Entry 8Z5E (X-ray diffraction, 2.20 A resolution); this record covers chains B and C of the 3 polymer chains in the assembly.

== Chain B ==
Name: 3-oxoacyl-[acyl-carrier-protein] synthase 2
From: Helicobacter pylori
Notes: EC 2.3.1.179
UniProtKB: A0A438WLJ1 (A0A438WLJ1_HELPX); residue numbers follow UniProt; this construct covers 1-412
Amino-acid sequence (413 residues; row label = number of the first residue in the row; numbering starts at 0):
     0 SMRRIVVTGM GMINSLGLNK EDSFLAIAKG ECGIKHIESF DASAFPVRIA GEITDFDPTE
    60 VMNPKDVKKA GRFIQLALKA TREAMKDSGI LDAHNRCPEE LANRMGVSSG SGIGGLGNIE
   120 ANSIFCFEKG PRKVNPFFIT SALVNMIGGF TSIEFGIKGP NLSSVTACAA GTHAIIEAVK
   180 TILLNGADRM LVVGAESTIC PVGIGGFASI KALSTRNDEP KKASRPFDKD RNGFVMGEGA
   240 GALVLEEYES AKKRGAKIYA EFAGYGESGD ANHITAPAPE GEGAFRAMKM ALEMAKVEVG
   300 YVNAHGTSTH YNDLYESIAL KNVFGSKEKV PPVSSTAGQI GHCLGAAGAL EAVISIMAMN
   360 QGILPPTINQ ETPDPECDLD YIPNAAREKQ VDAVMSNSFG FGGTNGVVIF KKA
Disordered / not traced: 0
Sequence notes: expression tag (0); engineered mutation Ala336 (Lys in A0A438WLJ1)
Glycans and other covalent adducts: octanoic acid (caprylic acid) (OCA) linked to Cys167
Residues lining bound ligands: octanoic acid (caprylic acid) (OCA): Gly111, Ile112, Ala166, Glu195, Thr197, Phe206, Leu343, Phe398, Gly399, Phe400

== Chain C ==
Name: Acyl carrier protein
From: Helicobacter pylori
UniProtKB: Q5EDC8 (Q5EDC8_HELPX); residue numbers follow UniProt; this construct covers 1-78
Amino-acid sequence (86 residues; each row starts with the number of its first residue; numbers below 1 keep their minus sign (Gly-7 is residue -7)):
    -7 GTSSMGYLMA LFEDIQAVIA EQLNVDAAQV TPEAEFVKDL GADSLDVVEL IMALEEKFGI
    53 EIPDEQAEKI VNVGDVVKYI EDNKLA
Disordered / not traced: -7 to -4, 76-78
Sequence notes: expression tag (-7 to 0)
Glycans and other covalent adducts: compound PN7 linked to Ser36

== Interface between chain B and chain C ==
Residue-residue contacts (19; chain B residue first):
  Lys64(B) - Asn16(C)
  Lys64(B) - Gly33(C)  hydrogen bond (side chain-backbone)
  Lys64(B) - Asp38(C)  salt bridge
  Lys67(B) - Gln14(C)
  Lys67(B) - Glu41(C)
  Lys68(B) - Asp38(C)  salt bridge
  Arg131(B) - Met44(C)
  Arg131(B) - Glu47(C)  salt bridge
  Arg131(B) - Glu53(C)  salt bridge
  Arg131(B) - Ile54(C)
  Lys132(B) - Glu48(C)
  Val133(B) - Met44(C)
  Asn134(B) - Glu41(C)  hydrogen bond
  Pro135(B) - Val40(C)  hydrophobic
  Pro135(B) - Glu41(C)
  Pro135(B) - Met44(C)
  Phe136(B) - Leu37(C)  hydrophobic
  Phe136(B) - Asp38(C)
  Phe136(B) - Glu41(C)
Also at the interface, not in a pair above, chain B (10 interface residues in all): Pro63
Also at the interface, not in a pair above, chain C (14 interface residues in all): Leu15, Ala34

== Summary ==
10 residues of chain B face 14 of chain C across their interface; the contacts include 2 hydrogen bonds and 4
salt bridges. Polar contacts include Lys64(B)-Asp38(C), Lys68(B)-Asp38(C) and Arg131(B)-Glu47(C). Octanoic
acid (caprylic acid) is covalently linked to Cys167(B).
Here chain B is 3-oxoacyl-[acyl-carrier-protein] synthase 2 and chain C is Acyl carrier protein, both from
Helicobacter pylori. Entry 8Z5E (Crystal structure of beta-ketoacyl-ACP synthase FabF K336A in complex with
octanoyl-ACP from Helicobacter pylori) was determined by X-ray diffraction together with 8Z5D, 8Z5F and 8Z5C
from the same study.
